PDB entry 4PPX | X-ray diffraction, 2.08 A resolution | chains A and T of the 4 polymer chains in the assembly

== Chain A ==
Protein: DNA polymerase beta
Source organism: Homo sapiens
Notes: EC 2.7.7.7, 4.2.99.-
Reference sequence: P06746 (DPOLB_HUMAN); numbering as in UniProt (aligned over 1-335)
Amino-acid sequence (335 residues; numbered 1 to 335; the number before each row is that of its first residue):
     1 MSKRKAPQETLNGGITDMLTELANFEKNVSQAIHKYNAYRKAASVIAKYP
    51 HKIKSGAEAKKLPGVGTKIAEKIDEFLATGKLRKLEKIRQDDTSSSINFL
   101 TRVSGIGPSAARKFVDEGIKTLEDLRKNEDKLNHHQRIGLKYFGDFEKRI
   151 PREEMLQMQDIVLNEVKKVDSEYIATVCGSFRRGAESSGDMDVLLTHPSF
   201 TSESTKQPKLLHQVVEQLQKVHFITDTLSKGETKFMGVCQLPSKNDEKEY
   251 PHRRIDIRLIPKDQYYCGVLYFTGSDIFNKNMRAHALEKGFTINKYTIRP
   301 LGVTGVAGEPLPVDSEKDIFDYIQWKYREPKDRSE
Not modelled in the structure: 1-8, 205-208, 245-248, 302-306
Differences from the reference sequence: engineered mutation Lys295 (Glu in P06746)
Metal / ion sites: Na+ site 1: Lys60, Leu62, Val65 (shared with 1 residue of chain D); Na+ site 2: Thr101, Val103, Ile106 (shared with 1 residue of chain P)
Swiss-Prot annotation at these positions:
  - region: Arg183 to Asp192 (DNA-binding)
  - active site: Lys72 (Nucleophile)
  - binding site (K(+)): Lys60, Leu62, Val65, Thr101, Val103, Ile106
  - binding site (Na(+)): Lys60, Leu62, Val65, Thr101, Val103, Ile106
  - binding site (dATP): Arg149, Ser180, Arg183, Gly189, Asp190
  - binding site (dCTP): Arg149, Ser180, Arg183, Gly189, Asp190
  - binding site (dGTP): Arg149, Ser180, Arg183, Gly189, Asp190, Asp192
  - binding site (dTTP): Arg149, Ser180, Arg183, Gly189, Asp190
  - binding site (Mg(2+)): Asp190, Asp192, Asp256
  - modified residue: Lys72 (N6-acetyllysine), Arg83 (Omega-N-methylarginine), Arg152 (Omega-N-methylarginine)
  - cross-link (Glycyl lysine isopeptide (Lys-Gly)): Lys41 (interchain with G-Cter in ubiquitin), Lys61 (interchain with G-Cter in ubiquitin), Lys81 (interchain with G-Cter in ubiquitin)
What the authors report for this chain:
  - mutagenesis - E295K: unchanged binding to DNA (proposed by the authors, not directly observed)
  - binding site for the 16-nt DNA strand (chain T): Tyr271

== Chain T ==
Molecule: 16-nt DNA strand
Sequence (16 nucleotides; each row starts with the number of its first residue):
     1 CCGACXGCGCATCAGC
Modified / non-standard residues: SDH ((5S)-7-amino-1-[2-deoxy-5-O-(trihydroxy-lambda~5~-phosphanyl)-beta-D-erythro-pentofuranosyl]-1,3,6,8-tetraazaspiro[4.4]non-7-ene-2,4,9-trione) at position 6

== Interface between chain A and chain T ==
Contacting residue pairs (15):
  His34(A) - DC5(T)  stacking on the base
  Asn37(A) - SDH_6(T)  base contact
  Asn133(A) - DT12(T)  phosphate contact
  His134(A) - DT12(T)  phosphate contact
  Ser229(A) - DC10(T)  phosphate contact
  Ser229(A) - DA11(T)  phosphate contact
  Lys230(A) - DC10(T)  hydrogen bond to the phosphate
  Lys230(A) - DA11(T)  hydrogen bond to the phosphate
  Gly231(A) - DC10(T)  phosphate contact
  Glu232(A) - DC10(T)  hydrogen bond to the phosphate
  Thr233(A) - DG9(T)  hydrogen bond to the phosphate
  Thr233(A) - DC10(T)  hydrogen bond to the phosphate
  Lys234(A) - DG9(T)  phosphate contact
  Lys234(A) - DC10(T)  hydrogen bond to the phosphate
  Tyr296(A) - DC8(T)  sugar contact
Other interface residues (no listed pair), chain A (16 interface residues in all): Ile33, Arg40, Leu228, Tyr271, Lys295
Other interface residues (no listed pair), chain T (8 interface residues in all): DG7

== Overview ==
Chain A and chain T form an interface of 16 and 8 residues respectively; the contacts include 6 hydrogen bonds
and 1 aromatic stacking contact. Polar pairs include Lys230(A)-DC10(T), Lys230(A)-DA11(T) and
Glu232(A)-DC10(T). The paper reports a binding site for the 16-nt DNA strand (chain T) at Tyr271(A); E295K of
chain A leaves binding to DNA unchanged.
Chain A is DNA polymerase beta (Homo sapiens) and chain T is a 16-nt DNA strand; the structure, DNA Polymerase
Beta E295K with Spiroiminodihydantoin in Templating Position, was determined by X-ray diffraction.
